Entry 8EJI (electron microscopy, 3.81 A resolution); this record covers chains a and b of the 8 polymer chains in the assembly.

Chain a (and b):
Protein: Glycoprotein G2
From: Lassa mammarenavirus
Notes: chain b of this document is another copy of the same molecule, construct and numbering; everything in this record applies to it too
UniProt: P08669 (GLYC_LASSJ); numbering as in UniProt (aligned over 260-424)
Sequence (406 residues; each row starts with the number of its first residue):
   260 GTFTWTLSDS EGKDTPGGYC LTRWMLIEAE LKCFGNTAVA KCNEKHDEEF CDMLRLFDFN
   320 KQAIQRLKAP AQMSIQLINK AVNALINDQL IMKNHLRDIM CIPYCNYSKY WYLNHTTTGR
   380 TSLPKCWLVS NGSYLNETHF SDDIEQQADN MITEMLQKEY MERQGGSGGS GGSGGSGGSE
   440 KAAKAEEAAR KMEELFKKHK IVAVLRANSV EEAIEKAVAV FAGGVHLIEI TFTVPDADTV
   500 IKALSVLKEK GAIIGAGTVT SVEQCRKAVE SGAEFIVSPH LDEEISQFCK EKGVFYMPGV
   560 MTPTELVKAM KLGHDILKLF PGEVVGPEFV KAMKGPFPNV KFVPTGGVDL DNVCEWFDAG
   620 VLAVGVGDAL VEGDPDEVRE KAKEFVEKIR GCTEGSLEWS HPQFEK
Disordered / not traced: 419-665 (chain b: 269-276, 418-665)
Construct notes: engineered mutation Pro329 (Glu in P08669), Cys360 (Gly in P08669); expression tag (425-665)
Disulfide bonds: Cys279-Cys292, Cys301-Cys310, Cys364-Cys385
Covalent attachments: glycan linked to Asn365; N-acetylglucosamine (NAG) linked to Asn373, Asn390, Asn395
UniProt features mapped onto this chain:
  - glycosylation (N-linked (GlcNAc...) asparagine): Asn365, Asn373, Asn390, Asn395

Interface between chain a and chain b:
Contacting residue pairs (27; chain a residue first):
  Gly260(a) with Gly260(b), hydrogen bond (backbone-backbone); Thr261(b)
  Thr261(a) with His305(b); Asn346(b), hydrogen bond; Gln348(b)
  Thr263(a) with Asn346(b); Gln348(b), hydrogen bond (side chain-backbone); Leu349(b); Lys352(b)
  Trp264(a) with Leu355(b), hydrophobic
  Ser267(a) with Arg356(b), hydrogen bond (backbone-side chain)
  Asp268(a) with Arg356(b), salt bridge
  Lys272(a) with Asp401(b), salt bridge
  Glu303(a) with Lys304(b), salt bridge
  His305(a) with His305(b), hydrogen bond
  Phe318(a) with Met359(b), hydrophobic
  Gln321(a) with Met359(b); Ile361(b)
  Ala322(a) with Met359(b), hydrophobic
  Arg325(a) with Cys360(b); Ile361(b)
  Leu326(a) with Ile358(b); Met359(b), hydrophobic
  Lys339(a) with Met351(b)
  Ala340(a) with Leu355(b), hydrophobic
  Asn342(a) with Gln348(b)
  Ala343(a) with Gln348(b), hydrogen bond (backbone-side chain)
Other interface residues (no listed pair), chain a (19 interface residues in all): Leu336

Summary:
19 residues of chain a and 16 residues of chain b are in contact, with 6 hydrogen bonds and 3 salt bridges.
Polar pairs include Asp268(a)-Arg356(b), Lys272(a)-Asp401(b) and Glu303(a)-Lys304(b). Covalently linked
N-acetylglucosamine: at Asn373(a), Asn390(a) and Asn395(a).
Chain a and chain b are both Glycoprotein G2 (Lassa mammarenavirus); the structure, Lassa virus glycoprotein
complex (Josiah) bound to 19.7E Fab, was determined by electron microscopy together with 8EJD, 8EJE, 8EJF and
8EJG from the same study.
